2ZO6 - chain A; structure by X-ray diffraction, 1.40 A resolution.

[Chain A]
Molecule: Cyan-emitting gfp-like protein, kusabira-cyan (kcy)
Source organism: Fungia concinna
Chain sequence (252 residues; numbered -30 to 223; 2 numbers in that range are skipped by the numbering (no residue carries them; nothing is unmodelled there); the number before each row is that of its first residue; numbers below 1 keep their minus sign (Met-30 is residue -30)):
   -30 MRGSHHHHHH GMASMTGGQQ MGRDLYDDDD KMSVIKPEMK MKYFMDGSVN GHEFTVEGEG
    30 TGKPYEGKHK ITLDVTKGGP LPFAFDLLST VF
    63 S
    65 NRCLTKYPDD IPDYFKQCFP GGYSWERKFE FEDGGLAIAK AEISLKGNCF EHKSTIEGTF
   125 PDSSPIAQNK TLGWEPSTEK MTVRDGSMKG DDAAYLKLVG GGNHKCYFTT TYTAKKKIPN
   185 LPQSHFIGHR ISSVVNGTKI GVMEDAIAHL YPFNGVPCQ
Unresolved in the structure: -30 to 0, 219-223
Covalently attached groups: covalent link Phe61-Ser63; covalent link Ser63-Asn65
Modified residues: Ser63 ([(4Z)-2-(1-amino-2-hydroxyethyl)-4-(4-hydroxybenzylidene)-5-oxo-4,5-dihydro-1H-imidazol-1-yl]acetic acid; GYS)

[Overview]
Chain A is Cyan-emitting gfp-like protein, kusabira-cyan (kcy) (Fungia concinna); the structure, Crystal
Structure of Kusabira-Cyan (KCY), a Cyan-Emitting GFP-Like Protein, was determined by X-ray diffraction (same
publication as 2ZO7).
